PDB entry 7VLH | X-ray diffraction, 2.62 A resolution | chains A and B

== Chain A ==
Name: Serine protease subunit NS2B
Source organism: Zika virus
Notes: EC 3.4.21.91, 3.6.1.15, 3.6.4.13, 2.1.1.56, 2.1.1.57, 2.7.7.48
Reference sequence: Q32ZE1 (POLG_ZIKV); residues 46-96 here correspond to UniProt positions 1414-1464 (UniProt number = residue number + 1368)
Amino-acid sequence (53 residues; row label = number of the first residue in the row):
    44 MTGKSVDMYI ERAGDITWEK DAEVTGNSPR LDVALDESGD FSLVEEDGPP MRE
Not modelled in the structure: 44-49, 88-96
Construct notes: initiating methionine (44); expression tag (45)
Small-molecule neighbours: 7Q3 (1-[(3S,6R,18R)-3,6-bis(4-azanylbutyl)-2,5,8,11,14,17-hexakis(oxidanylidene)-1,4,7,10,13,16-hexazacyclodocos-18-yl]guanidine): Gly82, Asp83, Phe84, Ser85
UniProt features mapped onto this chain:
  - region: Ile53 to Pro92 (Interacts with and activates NS3 protease)

== Chain B ==
Name: NS3 protease
Source organism: Zika virus (strain Mr 766)
Reference sequence: A0A142IX72 (A0A142IX72_ZIKV); residues 1-177 here correspond to UniProt positions 1497-1673 (UniProt number = residue number + 1496)
Amino-acid sequence (178 residues; each row starts with the number of its first residue; numbering starts at 0):
     0 GSGALWDVPA PKEVKKGETT DGVYRVMTRR LLGSTQVGVG VMQEGVFHTM WHVTKGAALR
    60 SGEGRLDPYW GDVKQDLVSY CGPWKLDAAW DGLSEVQLLA VPPGERAKNI QTLPGIFKTK
   120 DGDIGAVALD YPAGTSGSPI LDKCGRVIGL YGNGVVIKNG SYVSAITQGK REEETPVE
Not modelled in the structure: 0-17, 171-177
Construct notes: expression tag (0)
Disulfides: Cys143 forms a disulfide with the same residue of a neighbouring copy of this chain
Small-molecule neighbours: 7Q3 (1-[(3S,6R,18R)-3,6-bis(4-azanylbutyl)-2,5,8,11,14,17-hexakis(oxidanylidene)-1,4,7,10,13,16-hexazacyclodocos-18-yl]guanidine): His51, Asp75, Asp129, Tyr130, Pro131, Ala132, Ser135, Tyr150, Gly151, Asn152, Gly153, Val154, Val155, Gly159, Ser160, Tyr161

== Chain A / chain B interface ==
Contacting residue pairs (91; chain A residue first):
  Asp50(A) with Thr27(B)
  Met51(A) with Met26(B); Thr27(B); Val36(B), hydrophobic; Thr53(B); Ala56(B), hydrophobic; Ala57(B); Leu58(B); Arg59(B), hydrogen bond (backbone-backbone)
  Tyr52(A) with Arg24(B); Val25(B); Met26(B), hydrogen bond (backbone-backbone); Thr27(B); Arg59(B)
  Ile53(A) with Tyr23(B), hydrophobic; Arg24(B); Met41(B), hydrophobic; Phe46(B), hydrophobic; Leu58(B), hydrophobic; Arg59(B), hydrogen bond (backbone-backbone); Leu65(B), hydrophobic
  Glu54(A) with Tyr23(B); Arg24(B), hydrogen bond (backbone-backbone)
  Arg55(A) with Asp20(B), hydrogen bond (side chain-backbone); Gly21(B); Val22(B); Tyr23(B)
  Ala56(A) with Val22(B), hydrogen bond (backbone-backbone); Tyr23(B); Arg24(B); Val100(B), hydrophobic; Ala106(B)
  Gly57(A) with Gly21(B); Val22(B), hydrogen bond (backbone-backbone)
  Asp58(A) with Leu98(B)
  Ile59(A) with Val22(B), hydrophobic; Leu98(B), hydrophobic; Pro138(B), hydrophobic; Leu140(B), hydrophobic; Val146(B), hydrophobic
  Thr60(A) with Asn108(B), hydrogen bond (backbone-side chain); Leu140(B)
  Trp61(A) with Glu94(B); Val95(B), hydrophobic; Gln96(B); Gln110(B); Leu140(B); Asp141(B); Lys142(B)
  Glu62(A) with Gln96(B), hydrogen bond (backbone-side chain); Asn108(B)
  Ala65(A) with Gln96(B); Asn108(B)
  Glu66(A) with Asn108(B); Ile109(B); Gln110(B), hydrogen bond (backbone-backbone)
  Val67(A) with Gln110(B)
  Thr68(A) with Ile109(B); Gln110(B), hydrogen bond (backbone-backbone); Thr111(B), hydrogen bond (backbone-side chain)
  Gly69(A) with Thr111(B); Ala127(B)
  Asn70(A) with Leu112(B); Ala127(B)
  Ser71(A) with Leu112(B), hydrogen bond (side chain-backbone); Pro113(B); Gly114(B)
  Pro72(A) with Gly114(B); Ile115(B), hydrogen bond (backbone-backbone); Ala127(B)
  Arg73(A) with Ile115(B)
  Leu74(A) with Ile115(B), hydrogen bond (backbone-backbone); Phe116(B); Lys117(B), hydrogen bond (backbone-backbone)
  Asp75(A) with Lys117(B)
  Val76(A) with Phe116(B), hydrophobic; Lys117(B), hydrogen bond (backbone-backbone); Thr118(B)
  Asp79(A) with Lys73(B)
  Glu80(A) with Lys73(B), salt bridge
  Ser81(A) with Val72(B)
  Gly82(A) with Val72(B); Lys73(B); Asn152(B), hydrogen bond (backbone-side chain)
  Phe84(A) with Ile123(B), hydrophobic; Asn152(B); Gly153(B); Val154(B); Ala164(B), hydrophobic
  Ser85(A) with Val154(B)
  Leu86(A) with Val155(B)
Also at the interface, not in a pair above, chain A (33 interface residues in all): Leu78
Also at the interface, not in a pair above, chain B (56 interface residues in all): Arg28, Val40, Val52, Ser60, Leu128, Gly144, Ile156, Val162

== Overview ==
Chain A and chain B form an interface of 33 and 56 residues respectively; the contacts include 18 hydrogen
bonds and 1 salt bridge. Polar pairs include Glu80(A)-Lys73(B), Arg55(A)-Asp20(B) and Thr60(A)-Asn108(B).
Compound 7Q3 is bound between chain A and chain B.
Chain A is Serine protease subunit NS2B (Zika virus) and chain B is NS3 protease (Zika virus (strain Mr 766));
the structure, Crystal structure of Zika NS2B-NS3 protease with compound MI2219, was determined by X-ray
diffraction together with 7O2M, 7O55, 7OBV, 7OC2, 7PFQ, 7PFY and 5 further entries from the same study.
